Entry 1TFY (X-ray diffraction, 3.20 A resolution); this record covers chains A and B of the 6 polymer chains in the assembly.

== Chain A (and B) ==
Name: tRNA nucleotidyltransferase
Source organism: Archaeoglobus fulgidus
Notes: EC 2.7.7.25; chain B of this document is another copy of the same molecule, construct and numbering; everything in this record applies to it too
UniProtKB: O28126 (CCA_ARCFU); residues 1-437 here = UniProt positions 1-437
Amino-acid sequence (437 residues; each row starts with the number of its first residue):
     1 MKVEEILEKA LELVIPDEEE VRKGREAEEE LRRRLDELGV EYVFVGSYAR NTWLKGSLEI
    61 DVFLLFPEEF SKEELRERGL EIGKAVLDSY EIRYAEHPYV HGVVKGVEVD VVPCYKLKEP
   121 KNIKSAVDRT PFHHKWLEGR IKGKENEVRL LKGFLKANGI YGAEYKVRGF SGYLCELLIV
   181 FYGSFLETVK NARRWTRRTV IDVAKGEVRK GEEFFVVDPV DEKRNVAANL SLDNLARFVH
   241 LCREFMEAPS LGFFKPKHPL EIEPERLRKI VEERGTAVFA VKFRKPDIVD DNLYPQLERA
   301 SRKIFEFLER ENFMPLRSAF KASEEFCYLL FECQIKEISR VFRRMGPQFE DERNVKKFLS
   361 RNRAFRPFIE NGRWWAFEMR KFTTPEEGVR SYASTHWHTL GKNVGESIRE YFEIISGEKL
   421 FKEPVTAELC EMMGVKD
UniProt features mapped onto this chain:
  - binding site (ATP): S47, R50, H133, K152, Y161
  - binding site (CTP): S47, R50, H133, K152, Y161
  - binding site (Mg(2+)): E59, D61, D110
  - mutagenesis: R50 (R50A: High decrease in both AMP and CMP incorporation), D110 (D110A: High decrease in both AMP and CMP incorporation), H133 (H133A: No decrease in both AMP and CMP incorporation), R299 to R302 (Does not affect the CCA tRNA nucleotidyltransferase activity, while the CCACCA tRNA nucleotidyltransferase activity is strongly reduced)
Bound ions: Mg2+: D61 (together with CTP)
Residues lining bound ligands: CTP (cytidine-5'-triphosphate): G46, S47, R50, E59, D61, T130, H133, K152, Y161, A163, S171, G172, Y173, E176
From the paper describing this entry:
  - binding site for the 14-nt RNA strand: A95, E96
  - binding site for CTP: H133, R224
  - specificity-determining residues: R224

== Interface between chain A and chain B ==
Residue-residue contacts (105; chain A residue first):
  T196(A) with E350(B)
  R197(A) with Q348(B); F349(B); E350(B), salt bridge; G372(B), hydrogen bond (side chain-backbone)
  L232(A) with F349(B), hydrophobic; N371(B); G372(B)
  D233(A) with I369(B); E370(B); N371(B), hydrogen bond (side chain-backbone); G372(B), hydrogen bond (side chain-backbone)
  A236(A) with F349(B), hydrophobic; I369(B), hydrophobic
  R237(A) with I369(B)
  V239(A) with F349(B), hydrophobic
  H240(A) with L359(B); W374(B)
  R243(A) with F349(B), hydrogen bond (side chain-backbone); E350(B), hydrogen bond (side chain-backbone); E352(B), salt bridge
  E247(A) with K356(B), salt bridge
  I270(A) with F365(B), hydrophobic
  E273(A) with R340(B)
  R274(A) with S339(B); R340(B), hydrogen bond (backbone-backbone); V341(B), hydrogen bond (backbone-backbone); F365(B); F377(B)
  G275(A) with S339(B)
  T276(A) with S339(B); V341(B)
  N312(A) with M314(B)
  M314(A) with N312(B); M314(B), hydrophobic
  L316(A) with V341(B), hydrophobic; R343(B), hydrogen bond (backbone-side chain); F377(B), hydrophobic
  R317(A) with F368(B); I369(B)
  Q334(A) with I338(B); S339(B), hydrogen bond (backbone-backbone); V341(B); F342(B); R380(B)
  I335(A) with I335(B), hydrophobic; I338(B), hydrophobic
  I338(A) with Q334(B); I335(B), hydrophobic
  S339(A) with R274(B); G275(B); T276(B); Q334(B), hydrogen bond (backbone-backbone)
  R340(A) with E273(B); R274(B), hydrogen bond (backbone-backbone)
  V341(A) with R274(B), hydrogen bond (backbone-backbone); T276(B); Q334(B)
  F342(A) with Q334(B)
  R343(A) with L316(B), hydrogen bond (side chain-backbone); R317(B)
  Q348(A) with R197(B)
  F349(A) with W195(B); R197(B); A236(B), hydrophobic; V239(B), hydrophobic; R243(B), hydrogen bond (backbone-side chain)
  E350(A) with T196(B); R197(B), salt bridge; R243(B), hydrogen bond (backbone-side chain)
  E352(A) with R193(B); R243(B), salt bridge
  K356(A) with E247(B), salt bridge
  R363(A) with K436(B), hydrogen bond (backbone-side chain)
  A364(A) with K436(B), hydrogen bond (backbone-side chain)
  F365(A) with R274(B); M433(B); G434(B); K436(B)
  R366(A) with G434(B), hydrogen bond (backbone-backbone); V435(B), hydrogen bond (side chain-backbone)
  F368(A) with R317(B)
  I369(A) with D233(B); A236(B), hydrophobic
  E370(A) with D233(B)
  N371(A) with L232(B); D233(B), hydrogen bond (backbone-side chain)
  G372(A) with R197(B), hydrogen bond (backbone-side chain); L232(B); D233(B), hydrogen bond (backbone-side chain)
  W374(A) with H240(B)
  F377(A) with R274(B); L316(B), hydrophobic; R317(B); M432(B); M433(B)
  R380(A) with Q334(B)
  M432(A) with F377(B)
  M433(A) with F365(B); F377(B)
  G434(A) with F365(B); R366(B), hydrogen bond (backbone-backbone)
  V435(A) with R366(B)
  K436(A) with R363(B); A364(B)
Also at the interface, not in a pair above, chain A (53 interface residues in all): R193, W195, L235, L260
Also at the interface, not in a pair above, chain B (57 interface residues in all): L235, R237, L260, I270, E337, D351, V355

== Overview ==
Chain A and chain B form an interface of 53 and 57 residues respectively, with 23 hydrogen bonds and 6 salt
bridges. Among the polar pairs are R197(A)-E350(B), R243(A)-E352(B) and E247(A)-K356(B). The paper reports a
binding site for the 14-nt RNA strand at A95(A) and E96(A); a binding site for CTP at H133(A) and R224(A).
Both chains are tRNA nucleotidyltransferase (Archaeoglobus fulgidus). Entry 1TFY (How CCA is added to the 3'
end of immature tRNA without the use of an ...) was determined by X-ray diffraction together with 1SZ1 from
the same study.
